PDB entry 9E28 | electron microscopy, 4.40 A resolution (low resolution: residue-level contacts below are approximate; hydrogen-bond / salt-bridge calls are withheld) | chains F and H of the 16 polymer chains in the assembly

# Chain F
Protein: Dynein light chain roadblock-type 1
From: Homo sapiens
UniProtKB: Q9NP97 (DLRB1_HUMAN); residue numbers follow UniProt; this construct covers 1-96
Sequence (96 residues; row label = number of the first residue in the row):
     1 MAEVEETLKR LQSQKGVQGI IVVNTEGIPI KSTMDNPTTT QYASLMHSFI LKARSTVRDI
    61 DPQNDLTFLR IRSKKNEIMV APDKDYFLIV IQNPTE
Curated features (UniProtKB/Swiss-Prot):
  - modified residue: Ala2 (N-acetylalanine)

# Chain H
Protein: Isoform 2C of Cytoplasmic dynein 1 intermediate chain 2
From: Homo sapiens
UniProtKB: Q13409 (DC1I2_HUMAN), isoform Q13409-3; residue numbers follow UniProt; this construct covers 1-612
Sequence (612 residues; row label = number of the first residue in the row):
     1 MSDKSELKAE LERKKQRLAQ IREEKKRKEE ERKKKETDQK KEAVAPVQEE SDLEKKRREA
    61 EALLQSMGLT PESPIVPPPM SPSSKSVSTP SEAGSQDSGD GAVGSRRGPI KLGMAKITQV
   121 DFPPREIVTY TKETQTPVMA QPKEDEEEDD DVVAPKPPIE PEEEKTLKKD EENDSKAPPH
   181 ELTEEEKQQI LHSEEFLSFF DHSTRIVERA LSEQINIFFD YSGRDLEDKE GEIQAGAKLS
   241 LNRQFFDERW SKHRVVSCLD WSSQYPELLV ASYNNNEDAP HEPDGVALVW NMKYKKTTPE
   301 YVFHCQSAVM SATFAKFHPN LVVGGTYSGQ IVLWDNRSNK RTPVQRTPLS AAAHTHPVYC
   361 VNVVGTQNAH NLISISTDGK ICSWSLDMLS HPQDSMELVH KQSKAVAVTS MSFPVGDVNN
   421 FVVGSEEGSV YTACRHGSKA GISEMFEGHQ GPITGIHCHA AVGAVDFSHL FVTSSFDWTV
   481 KLWSTKNNKP LYSFEDNAGY VYDVMWSPTH PALFACVDGM GRLDLWNLNN DTEVPTASIS
   541 VEGNPALNRV RWTHSGREIA VGDSEGQIVI YDVGEQIAVP RNDEWARFGR TLAEINANRA
   601 DAEEEAATRI PA
Disordered / not traced: 1-183
Sequence notes: conflict Ser484 (Thr in Q13409), Gly499 (Asp in Q13409)
Curated features (UniProtKB/Swiss-Prot):
  - modified residue: Ser2 (N-acetylserine), Ser51 (Diphosphoserine), Ser73 (Phosphoserine)

# Chain F / chain H interface
Residue-residue contacts - 9 pairs, chain F then chain H:
  Met1(F) with Leu191(H); His192(H)
  Val4(F) with Phe200(H)
  Thr7(F) with Thr204(H)
  Ile30(F) with Lys187(H)
  Asp85(F) with Phe196(H)
  Pro94(F) with Gln214(H)
  Thr95(F) with Gln214(H)
  Glu96(F) with Leu211(H)
Also at the interface, not in a pair above, chain F (11 interface residues in all): Leu11, Ala81, Asp83
Also at the interface, not in a pair above, chain H (13 interface residues in all): Phe199, Ser203, Val207, Ile215, Asn216

# Overview
11 residues of chain F and 13 residues of chain H are in contact.
Chain F is Dynein light chain roadblock-type 1 and chain H is Isoform 2C of Cytoplasmic dynein 1 intermediate
chain 2, both from Homo sapiens; the structure, Cryo-EM structure of Phi dynein tail, was determined by
electron microscopy, deposited together with 9DZY, 9E0T, 9E0W, 9E22 and 9E23.
